Entry 8RWV (electron microscopy, 6.68 A resolution (low resolution: residue-level contacts below are approximate; hydrogen-bond / salt-bridge calls are withheld)); this record covers chains 2 and 6 of the 14 polymer chains in the assembly.

Chain 2:
Molecule: DNA replication licensing factor MCM2
Organism: Homo sapiens
Notes: EC 3.6.4.12
Reference sequence: P49736 (MCM2_HUMAN); residues 1-904 here = UniProt positions 1-904
Amino-acid sequence (947 residues; row label = number of the first residue in the row; numbers below 1 keep their minus sign (Met-42 is residue -42)):
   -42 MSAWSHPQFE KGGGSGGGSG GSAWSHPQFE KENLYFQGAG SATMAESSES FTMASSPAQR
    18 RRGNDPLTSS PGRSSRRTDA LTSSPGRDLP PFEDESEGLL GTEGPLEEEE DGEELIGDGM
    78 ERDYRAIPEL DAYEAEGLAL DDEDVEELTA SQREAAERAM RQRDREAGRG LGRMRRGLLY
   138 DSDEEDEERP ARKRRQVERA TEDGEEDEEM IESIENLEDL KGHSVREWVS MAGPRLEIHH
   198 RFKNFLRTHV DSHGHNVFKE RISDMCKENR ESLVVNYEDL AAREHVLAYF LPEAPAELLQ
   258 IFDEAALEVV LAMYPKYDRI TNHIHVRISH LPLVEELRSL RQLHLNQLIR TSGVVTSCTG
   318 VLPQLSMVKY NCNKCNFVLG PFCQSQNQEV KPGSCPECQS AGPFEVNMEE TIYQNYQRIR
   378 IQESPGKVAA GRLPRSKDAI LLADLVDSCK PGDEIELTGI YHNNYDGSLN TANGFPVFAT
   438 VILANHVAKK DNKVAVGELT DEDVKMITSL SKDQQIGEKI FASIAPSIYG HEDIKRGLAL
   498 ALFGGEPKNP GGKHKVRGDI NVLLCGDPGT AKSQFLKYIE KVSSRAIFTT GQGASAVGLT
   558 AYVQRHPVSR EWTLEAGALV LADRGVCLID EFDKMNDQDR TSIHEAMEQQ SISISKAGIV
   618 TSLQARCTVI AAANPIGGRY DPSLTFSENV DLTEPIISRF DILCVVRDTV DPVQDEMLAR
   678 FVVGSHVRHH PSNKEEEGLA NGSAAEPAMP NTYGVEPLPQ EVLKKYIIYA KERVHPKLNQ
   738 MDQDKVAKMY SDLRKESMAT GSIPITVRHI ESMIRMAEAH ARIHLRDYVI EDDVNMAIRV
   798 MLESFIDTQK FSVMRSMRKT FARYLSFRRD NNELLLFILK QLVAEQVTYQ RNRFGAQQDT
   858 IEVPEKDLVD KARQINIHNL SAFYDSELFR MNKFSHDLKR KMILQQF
Disordered / not traced: -42 to 170, 448, 560, 826-904
Differences from the reference sequence: initiating methionine (-42); expression tag (-41 to 0)
Swiss-Prot annotation at these positions:
  - zinc finger: Cys329 to Cys355 (C4-type)
  - motif: Ser655 to Asp658 (Arginine finger)
  - binding site (ADP): Ser530, Gln531
  - modified residue: Ala2 (N-acetylalanine), Ser12 (Phosphoserine), Ser13 (Phosphoserine), Thr25 (Phosphothreonine), Ser26 (Phosphoserine), Ser27 (Phosphoserine), Ser32 (Phosphoserine), Thr39 (Phosphothreonine), Ser40 (Phosphoserine), Ser41 (Phosphoserine), Ser53 (Phosphoserine), Thr59 (Phosphothreonine), Ser108 (Phosphoserine), Tyr137 (Phosphotyrosine), Ser139 (Phosphoserine), Lys216 (N6-acetyllysine), Ser381 (Phosphoserine), Ser484 (Phosphoserine)
  - cross-link: Lys178 (Glycyl lysine isopeptide (Lys-Gly) (interchain with G-Cter in SUMO2))
  - natural variant: Arg44 (R44C: In DFNA70)
  - mutagenesis: Ser27 (S27A: Impairs ATPase activity of the MCM-2-7 complex and reduces phosphorylation by the CDC7-DBF4 complex; when associated with A-41 and A-139), Ser41 (S41A: Impairs ATPase activity of the MCM-2-7 complex and reduces phosphorylation by the CDC7-DBF4 complex; when associated with A-27 and A-139), Tyr81 to Tyr90 (Loss of interaction with DNAJC9), Ser108 (S108A: Reduces phosphorylation by ATR), Ser139 (S139A: Impairs ATPase activity of the MCM-2-7 complex and reduces phosphorylation by the CDC7-DBF4 complex; when associated with A-27 and A-41)

Chain 6:
Molecule: DNA replication licensing factor MCM6
Organism: Homo sapiens
Notes: EC 3.6.4.12
Reference sequence: Q14566 (MCM6_HUMAN); numbering as in UniProt (aligned over 1-821)
Amino-acid sequence (821 residues; each row starts with the number of its first residue):
     1 MDLAAAAEPG AGSQHLEVRD EVAEKCQKLF LDFLEEFQSS DGEIKYLQLA EELIRPERNT
    61 LVVSFVDLEQ FNQQLSTTIQ EEFYRVYPYL CRALKTFVKD RKEIPLAKDF YVAFQDLPTR
   121 HKIRELTSSR IGLLTRISGQ VVRTHPVHPE LVSGTFLCLD CQTVIRDVEQ QFKYTQPNIC
   181 RNPVCANRRR FLLDTNKSRF VDFQKVRIQE TQAELPRGSI PRSLEVILRA EAVESAQAGD
   241 KCDFTGTLIV VPDVSKLSTP GARAETNSRV SGVDGYETEG IRGLRALGVR DLSYRLVFLA
   301 CCVAPTNPRF GGKELRDEEQ TAESIKNQMT VKEWEKVFEM SQDKNLYHNL CTSLFPTIHG
   361 NDEVKRGVLL MLFGGVPKTT GEGTSLRGDI NVCIVGDPST AKSQFLKHVE EFSPRAVYTS
   421 GKASSAAGLT AAVVRDEESH EFVIEAGALM LADNGVCCID EFDKMDVRDQ VAIHEAMEQQ
   481 TISITKAGVK ATLNARTSIL AAANPISGHY DRSKSLKQNI NLSAPIMSRF DLFFILVDEC
   541 NEVTDYAIAR RIVDLHSRIE ESIDRVYSLD DIRRYLLFAR QFKPKISKES EDFIVEQYKH
   601 LRQRDGSGVT KSSWRITVRQ LESMIRLSEA MARMHCCDEV QPKHVKEAFR LLNKSIIRVE
   661 TPDVNLDQEE EIQMEVDEGA GGINGHADSP APVNGINGYN EDINQESAPK ASLRLGFSEY
   721 CRISNLIVLH LRKVEEEEDE SALKRSELVN WYLKEIESEI DSEEELINKK RIIEKVIHRL
   781 THYDHVLIEL TQAGLKGSTE GSESYEEDPY LVVNPNYLLE D
Disordered / not traced: 1-19, 252-292, 658-719, 783-821
Swiss-Prot annotation at these positions:
  - motif: Ser528 to Asp531 (Arginine finger)
  - binding site (ATP): His359, Ser399, Thr400, Ala401, Lys402, Ser403, Asn504
  - binding site (ADP): Arg619, Glu622
  - modified residue: Met1 (N-acetylmethionine), Ser13 (Phosphoserine), Ser219 (Phosphoserine), Ser271 (Phosphoserine), Thr278 (Phosphothreonine), Lys643 (N6-acetyllysine), Ser689 (Phosphoserine), Ser762 (Phosphoserine), Thr791 (Phosphothreonine)
  - natural variant: Pro149 (P149S: Found in a patient with mild developmental delay and autism spectrum disorder; uncertain significance), Cys158 (C158Y: Found in patients with microcephaly, developmental delay, typical facial characteristics, endocrine disorders, feeding difficulties and urogenital anomalies; uncertain significance), Asp202 (D202G: Found in a patient with intra-uterine growth restriction, developmental delay and autism spectrum disorder; uncertain significance), Gly239 (G239S: Found in a patient with endocrine disorders, developmental regression, autism spectrum disorder and epilepsy; uncertain significance)
  - mutagenesis: Glu757 (E757A/D: Impairs interaction with CTD1), Glu763 (E763A/D: Impairs interaction with CTD1), Leu766 (L766A: Impairs interaction with CTD1)

Chain 2 / chain 6 interface:
Pairs across the interface - 118 pairs, chain 2 then chain 6:
  Arg183(2) - Asn196(6)
  Arg298(2) - Asp202(6)
  Gln299(2) - Phe200(6)
  Gln299(2) - Asp202(6)
  Gln299(2) - Ala230(6)
  Leu300(2) - Pro56(6)
  Leu302(2) - Ser198(6)
  Leu302(2) - Phe200(6)
  Asn303(2) - Thr195(6)
  Asn303(2) - Asn196(6)
  Lys348(2) - Arg190(6)
  Pro349(2) - Arg190(6)
  Ser351(2) - Leu159(6)
  Val385(2) - Lys490(6)
  Ala387(2) - Asn494(6)
  Gly388(2) - Thr492(6)
  Gly388(2) - Leu493(6)
  Gly388(2) - Asn494(6)
  Arg389(2) - Lys490(6)
  Arg389(2) - Thr492(6)
  Arg389(2) - Leu493(6)
  Leu390(2) - Thr144(6)
  Leu390(2) - Gln237(6)
  Leu390(2) - Ala238(6)
  Leu390(2) - Leu493(6)
  Pro391(2) - Lys490(6)
  Asn420(2) - Phe200(6)
  Tyr422(2) - Leu193(6)
  Tyr422(2) - Asp194(6)
  Tyr422(2) - Thr195(6)
  Asn427(2) - Arg190(6)
  Thr428(2) - Arg190(6)
  Gly431(2) - Tyr174(6)
  Phe432(2) - Phe172(6)
  Phe432(2) - Lys173(6)
  Phe435(2) - His148(6)
  Phe435(2) - Pro149(6)
  Ala436(2) - Pro149(6)
  Thr437(2) - Pro149(6)
  Pro525(2) - Pro525(6)
  Pro525(2) - Ser528(6)
  Pro525(2) - Arg619(6)
  Gly526(2) - Thr617(6)
  Gly526(2) - Val618(6)
  Gly526(2) - Arg619(6)
  Thr527(2) - Val618(6)
  Thr527(2) - Arg619(6)
  Ala528(2) - Arg619(6)
  Lys529(2) - Arg619(6)
  Ser530(2) - Glu478(6)
  Ser530(2) - Gln479(6)
  Gln531(2) - Glu478(6)
  Gln531(2) - Gln479(6)
  Lys534(2) - Thr384(6)
  Lys534(2) - Ser385(6)
  Tyr535(2) - Glu382(6)
  Lys538(2) - Gly383(6)
  Lys538(2) - Thr384(6)
  Phe545(2) - Ser483(6)
  Thr546(2) - Ser483(6)
  Thr547(2) - Glu475(6)
  Thr547(2) - Ser483(6)
  Gln549(2) - Arg468(6)
  Gln549(2) - Val471(6)
  Gln549(2) - Ala472(6)
  Gly550(2) - Ile484(6)
  Gly550(2) - Thr485(6)
  Gly550(2) - Lys486(6)
  Ala551(2) - Thr485(6)
  Ala551(2) - Lys486(6)
  Ser552(2) - Lys486(6)
  Gly555(2) - Ala487(6)
  Tyr559(2) - Phe442(6)
  Tyr559(2) - Ala487(6)
  Pro564(2) - Arg435(6)
  Pro564(2) - His440(6)
  Ala573(2) - Gly488(6)
  Gly574(2) - Gly488(6)
  Glu588(2) - Val471(6)
  Glu588(2) - His474(6)
  Lys591(2) - Val471(6)
  Asn631(2) - Arg529(6)
  Gly634(2) - Ser523(6)
  Gly634(2) - Pro525(6)
  Gly635(2) - Ala524(6)
  Gly635(2) - Pro525(6)
  Arg636(2) - Ala524(6)
  Arg636(2) - Lys611(6)
  Arg636(2) - Ser613(6)
  Arg636(2) - Trp614(6)
  Arg636(2) - Arg615(6)
  Asp665(2) - Lys611(6)
  Asp665(2) - Thr617(6)
  Thr666(2) - Arg602(6)
  Thr666(2) - Thr610(6)
  Thr666(2) - Lys611(6)
  Val667(2) - Arg602(6)
  Val667(2) - Val609(6)
  Val667(2) - Thr610(6)
  Asp672(2) - Lys599(6)
  Ala676(2) - Val595(6)
  Arg677(2) - Val595(6)
  Val679(2) - Leu621(6)
  Val680(2) - Ile594(6)
  His683(2) - Lys378(6)
  His683(2) - Ile586(6)
  His683(2) - Ile625(6)
  Val684(2) - Ile586(6)
  His686(2) - Lys378(6)
  His686(2) - Thr379(6)
  His686(2) - Thr380(6)
  His686(2) - Gly381(6)
  His687(2) - Lys378(6)
  His687(2) - Pro584(6)
  Pro688(2) - Lys378(6)
  Ser689(2) - Lys585(6)
  Gln717(2) - Gly381(6)
  Gln717(2) - Glu382(6)
Also at the interface, not in a pair above, chain 2 (76 interface residues in all): Arg295, Gln356, Ala386, His419, Pro483, Ser484, Val554, Arg562, Val565
Also at the interface, not in a pair above, chain 6 (81 interface residues in all): Glu57, Glu150, Leu151, Arg189, Glu234, Leu386, Lys583, Glu591, Tyr598, Ser612, Glu629

In short:
76 residues of chain 2 and 81 residues of chain 6 are in contact. Curated annotation (UniProt) lists
ADP-binding residues Ser530(2) and Gln531(2) and 14 mutagenesis sites on chain 2; 7 ATP-binding residues and
ADP-binding residues Arg619(6) and Glu622(6) on chain 6.
Here chain 2 is DNA replication licensing factor MCM2 and chain 6 is DNA replication licensing factor MCM6,
both from Homo sapiens. Entry 8RWV (Human OCCM DNA licensing intermediate) was determined by electron
microscopy.
